PDB entry 8VYR | electron microscopy, 4.32 A resolution (low resolution: residue-level contacts below are approximate; hydrogen-bond / salt-bridge calls are withheld) | chains B and C of the 3 polymer chains in the assembly

== Chain B (and C) ==
Name: 14-3-3 protein zeta/delta
Organism: Homo sapiens
Notes: chain C of this document is another copy of the same molecule, construct and numbering; everything in this record applies to it too
UniProt: P63104 (1433Z_HUMAN); residues 1-245 here = UniProt positions 1-245
Sequence (245 residues; numbered 1 to 245; the number before each row is that of its first residue):
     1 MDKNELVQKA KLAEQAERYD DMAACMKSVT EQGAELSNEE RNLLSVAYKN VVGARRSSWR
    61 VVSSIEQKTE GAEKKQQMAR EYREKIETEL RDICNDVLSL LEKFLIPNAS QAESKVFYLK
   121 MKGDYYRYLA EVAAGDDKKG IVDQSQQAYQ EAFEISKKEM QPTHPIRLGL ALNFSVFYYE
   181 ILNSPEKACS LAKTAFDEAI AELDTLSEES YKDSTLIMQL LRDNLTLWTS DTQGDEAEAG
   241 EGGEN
Not modelled in the structure: 1, 70-74, 110-111, 134-136, 203-206, 231-245 (chain C: 1, 34, 71-72, 110, 231-245)

== How chain B and chain C interact ==
Contacting residue pairs - 20 pairs, chain B then chain C:
  Asn4(B) with Lys74(C)
  Lys9(B) with Met78(C)
  Ala13(B) with Tyr82(C)
  Ala16(B) with Ser58(C)
  Arg18(B) with Tyr82(C); Ile86(C)
  Asp21(B) with Tyr82(C)
  Arg55(B) with Arg18(C)
  Ser58(B) with Ala16(C)
  Val61(B) with Gln15(C)
  Lys75(B) with Glu5(C)
  Met78(B) with Glu5(C); Lys9(C)
  Ala79(B) with Leu12(C)
  Tyr82(B) with Leu12(C); Ala16(C); Arg18(C); Asp21(C)
  Ile86(B) with Arg18(C)
  Glu89(B) with Arg18(C)
Interface residues without a listed pair, chain B (20 interface residues in all): Glu5, Gln8, Leu12, Val62, Ile65
Interface residues without a listed pair, chain C (16 interface residues in all): Asn4, Val62, Ile65, Lys75

== In short ==
The interface between chain B and chain C involves 20 residues on one side and 16 on the other.
Chain B and chain C are both 14-3-3 protein zeta/delta (Homo sapiens); the structure, Cryo-EM Structure of the
BRAF V600E monomer bound to GDC0879, was determined by electron microscopy (same publication as 8VYO, 8VYP,
8VYQ, 8VYS and 8VYU).
